Entry 5DTV (X-ray diffraction, 2.29 A resolution); this record covers chains A and B of the 4 polymer chains in the assembly.

Chain A (and B):
Protein: Estrogen receptor
From: Homo sapiens
Notes: chain B of this document is another copy of the same molecule, construct and numbering; everything in this record applies to it too
UniProtKB: P03372 (ESR1_HUMAN); numbering as in UniProt (aligned over 298-554)
Sequence (257 residues; numbered 298 to 554; the number before each row is that of its first residue):
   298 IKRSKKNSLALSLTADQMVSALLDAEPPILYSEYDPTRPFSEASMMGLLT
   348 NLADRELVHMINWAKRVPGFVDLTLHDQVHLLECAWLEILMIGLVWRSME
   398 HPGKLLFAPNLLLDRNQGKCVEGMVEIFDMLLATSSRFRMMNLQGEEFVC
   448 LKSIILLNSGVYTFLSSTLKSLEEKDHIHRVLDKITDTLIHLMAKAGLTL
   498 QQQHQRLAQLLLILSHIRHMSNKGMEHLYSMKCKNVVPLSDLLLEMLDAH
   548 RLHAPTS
Disordered / not traced: 298-304, 333-335, 461-471, 549-554 (chain B: 298-304, 462-467, 549-554)
Sequence notes: engineered mutation S537 (Tyr in P03372)
Ligand contacts: dimethyl-substituted (5FS; 3,4-bis(4-hydroxy-2-methylphenyl)-1H-1lambda~6~-thiophene-1,1-dione): M343, L346, T347, L349, A350, E353, W383, L384, L387, M388, L391, R394, F404, M421, I424, F425, L428, L525, L536, L540
What the authors report for this chain:
  - binding site for dimethyl-substituted: T347, E353

How chain A and chain B interact:
Residue-residue contacts (49; chain A residue first):
  A430(A) - Y459(B)
  R434(A) - Y459(B)
  R434(A) - H476(B)  hydrogen bond
  I451(A) - L509(B)  hydrophobic
  N455(A) - L509(B)
  Y459(A) - A430(B)
  Y459(A) - R434(B)  hydrogen bond
  Y459(A) - I510(B)
  Y459(A) - H513(B)
  H476(A) - R434(B)  hydrogen bond
  D480(A) - Q502(B)  hydrogen bond
  D480(A) - Q506(B)  hydrogen bond
  T483(A) - H501(B)
  T483(A) - A505(B)
  D484(A) - Q498(B)  hydrogen bond
  D484(A) - Q502(B)
  I487(A) - H501(B)
  L497(A) - L497(B)  hydrophobic
  Q498(A) - D484(B)
  H501(A) - T483(B)
  H501(A) - D484(B)  salt bridge
  H501(A) - I487(B)
  H501(A) - L504(B)
  Q502(A) - D480(B)
  Q502(A) - D484(B)
  L504(A) - H501(B)
  A505(A) - T483(B)
  A505(A) - L508(B)  hydrophobic
  Q506(A) - D480(B)  hydrogen bond
  L508(A) - A505(B)  hydrophobic
  L509(A) - I451(B)  hydrophobic
  L509(A) - N455(B)
  L509(A) - Y459(B)
  L509(A) - L511(B)  hydrophobic
  I510(A) - Y459(B)
  L511(A) - L509(B)  hydrophobic
  L511(A) - S512(B)
  S512(A) - L511(B)
  S512(A) - R515(B)  hydrogen bond
  H513(A) - Y459(B)
  H513(A) - R515(B)
  R515(A) - S512(B)  hydrogen bond
  R515(A) - H513(B)
  R515(A) - H516(B)
  H516(A) - R515(B)
  H516(A) - N519(B)  hydrogen bond
  N519(A) - H516(B)  hydrogen bond
  N519(A) - N519(B)  hydrogen bond
  R548(A) - E423(B)  salt bridge
Interface residues without a listed pair, chain A (30 interface residues in all): L479, E523, H547
Interface residues without a listed pair, chain B (30 interface residues in all): E385, K520, E523

Summary:
Chain A and chain B each contribute 30 residues to their interface, with 12 hydrogen bonds and 2 salt bridges.
Polar pairs include H501(A)-D484(B), R548(A)-E423(B) and R434(A)-H476(B). Ligands of chain A:
dimethyl-substituted. From the paper: a binding site for dimethyl-substituted at T347(A) and E353(A).
Chain A and chain B are both Estrogen receptor (Homo sapiens); the structure, Crystal Structure of the
ER-alpha Ligand-binding Domain in complex with a dimethyl-substituted, 3,4-diarylthiophene dioxide core
ligand, was determined by X-ray diffraction (same publication as 4ZN7, 4ZNH, 4ZNS, 4ZNT, 4ZNU, 4ZNV and 50
further entries).
